PDB entry 7BVI | X-ray diffraction, 2.39 A resolution | chain A

Chain A:
Name: Pennisetum glaucum monodehydroascorbate reductase
Source organism: Cenchrus americanus
Notes: EC 1.6.5.4
Chain sequence (435 residues; row label = number of the first residue in the row):
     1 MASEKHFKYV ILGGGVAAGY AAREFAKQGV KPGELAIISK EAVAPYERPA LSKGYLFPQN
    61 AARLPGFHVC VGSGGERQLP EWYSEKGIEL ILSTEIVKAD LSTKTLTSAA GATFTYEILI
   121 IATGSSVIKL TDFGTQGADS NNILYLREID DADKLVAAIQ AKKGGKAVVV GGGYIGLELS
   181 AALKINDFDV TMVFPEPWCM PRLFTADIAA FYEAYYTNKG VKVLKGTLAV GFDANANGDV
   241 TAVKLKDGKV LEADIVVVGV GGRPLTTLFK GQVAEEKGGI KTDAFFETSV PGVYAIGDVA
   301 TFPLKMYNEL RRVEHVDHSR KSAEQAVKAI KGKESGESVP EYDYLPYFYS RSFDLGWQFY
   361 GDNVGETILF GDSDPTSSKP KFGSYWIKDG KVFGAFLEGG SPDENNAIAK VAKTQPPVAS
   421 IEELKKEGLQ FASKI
Disordered / not traced: 1-3, 435
Small-molecule neighbours: FAD (flavin-adenine dinucleotide): Leu12, Gly13, Gly14, Gly15, Val16, Ala17, Ala18, Ile38, Ser39, Lys40, Glu41, Arg48, Pro49, Leu51, Ser52, Lys53, Thr94, Glu95, Ile96, Ala122, Thr123, Gly124, Ser125, Leu146, Arg147, Glu148, Tyr174, Ile175, Glu178, Leu265, Leu268, Ile296, Gly297, Asp298, Glu314, His315, Val316, Ser319, Phe348, Tyr349, Ser350

In short:
Ligands of chain A: flavin-adenine dinucleotide.
Chain A is Pennisetum glaucum monodehydroascorbate reductase (Cenchrus americanus); the structure, Crystal
structure of Pennisetum glaucum monodehydroascorbate reductase, was determined by X-ray diffraction together
with 7BQ6 from the same study.
